Entry 5AED (X-ray diffraction, 1.91 A resolution); this record covers chain A.

Chain A:
Protein: Alpha-glucosidase yihq
From: Escherichia coli
Notes: EC 3.2.1.-
Reference sequence: P32138 (YIHQ_ECOLI); residue numbers follow UniProt; this construct covers 1-300, 302-678
Amino-acid sequence (686 residues; each row starts with the number of its first residue; note: 1 number in that range is skipped by the numbering (no residue carries it; nothing is unmodelled there)):
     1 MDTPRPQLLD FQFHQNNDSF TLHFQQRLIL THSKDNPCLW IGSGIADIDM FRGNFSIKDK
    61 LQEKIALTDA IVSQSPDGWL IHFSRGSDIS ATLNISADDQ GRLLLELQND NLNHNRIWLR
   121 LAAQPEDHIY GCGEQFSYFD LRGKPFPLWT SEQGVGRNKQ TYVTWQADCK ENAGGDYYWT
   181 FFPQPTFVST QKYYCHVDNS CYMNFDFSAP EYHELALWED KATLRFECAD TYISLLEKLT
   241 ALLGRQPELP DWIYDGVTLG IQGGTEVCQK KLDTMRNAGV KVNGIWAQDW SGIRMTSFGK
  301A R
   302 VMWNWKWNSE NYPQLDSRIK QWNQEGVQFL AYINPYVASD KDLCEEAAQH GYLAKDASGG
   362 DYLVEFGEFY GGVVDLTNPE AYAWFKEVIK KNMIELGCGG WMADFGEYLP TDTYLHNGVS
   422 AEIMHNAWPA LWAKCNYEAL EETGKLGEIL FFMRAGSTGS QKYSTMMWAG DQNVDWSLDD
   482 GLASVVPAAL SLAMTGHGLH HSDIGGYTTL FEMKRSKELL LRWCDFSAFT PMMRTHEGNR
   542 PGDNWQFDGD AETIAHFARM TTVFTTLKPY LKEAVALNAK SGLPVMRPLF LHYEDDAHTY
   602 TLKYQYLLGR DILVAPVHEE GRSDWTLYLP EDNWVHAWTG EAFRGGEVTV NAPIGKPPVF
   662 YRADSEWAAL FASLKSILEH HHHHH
Disordered / not traced: 1-7, 682-686
Construct notes: expression tag (679-686)
Metal / ion sites: Ca2+: Gln153, Gly154, Asp472, Asp481
UniProt features mapped onto this chain:
  - active site: Asp405 (Nucleophile), Glu408, Asp472 (Proton donor)
  - binding site (a 6-sulfo-alpha-D-quinovosyldiacylglycerol): Gln288, Arg301A, Val302, Trp304, His537
  - mutagenesis: Gln262 (Q262K: 2000-fold decrease in catalytic efficiency with PNPSQ as substrate. 100-fold decrease in catalytic efficiency with PNPSQ as substrate; when associated with E-288), Gln288 (Q288E: 500-fold decrease in catalytic efficiency with PNPSQ as substrate. 100-fold decrease in catalytic efficiency with PNPSQ as substrate; when associated with K-262 ...), Arg301A (R301A/E: Loss of catalytic activity; R301K: Almost complete loss of catalytic activity; R301Q: 13-fold decrease in substrate affinity and 4600-fold decrease in catalytic activity), Trp304 (W304F: Loss of catalytic activity), Asp405 (D405A/N: Loss of catalytic activity), Asp472 (D472A/N: Loss of catalytic activity)
What the authors report for this chain:
  - mutagenesis - D405A, D405N, D472A, D472N: abolished catalytic activity
  - catalytic residues: Asp405, Asp472
  - mutagenesis - Q288E: abolished catalytic activity on PNPSQ
  - specificity-determining residues: Gln288, Trp304, Tyr508 (by similarity / conservation)

Summary:
Gln153, Gly154, Asp472 and Asp481 form the Ca2+ site. Curated annotation (UniProt) lists 3 active-site
residues, 5 residues binding 6-sulfo-alpha-D-quinovosyldiacylglycerol and 6 mutagenesis sites. The paper
reports catalytic residues Asp405 and Asp472; D405A, D405N and D472A, among others, abolish catalytic
activity; 5 substitutions were tested in all.
Chain A is Alpha-glucosidase yihq (Escherichia coli); the structure, A bacterial protein structure in
glycoside hydrolase family 31, was determined by X-ray diffraction, deposited together with 5AEE and 5AEG.
